Entry 4J7C (X-ray diffraction, 3.50 A resolution); this record covers chains C and D of the 10 polymer chains in the assembly.

Chain C (and D):
Molecule: Ktr system potassium uptake protein A
From: Bacillus subtilis
Notes: chain D of this document is another copy of the same molecule, construct and numbering; everything in this record applies to it too
Reference sequence: O32080 (KTRA_BACSU); numbering as in UniProt (aligned over 1-222)
Sequence (222 residues; each row starts with the number of its first residue):
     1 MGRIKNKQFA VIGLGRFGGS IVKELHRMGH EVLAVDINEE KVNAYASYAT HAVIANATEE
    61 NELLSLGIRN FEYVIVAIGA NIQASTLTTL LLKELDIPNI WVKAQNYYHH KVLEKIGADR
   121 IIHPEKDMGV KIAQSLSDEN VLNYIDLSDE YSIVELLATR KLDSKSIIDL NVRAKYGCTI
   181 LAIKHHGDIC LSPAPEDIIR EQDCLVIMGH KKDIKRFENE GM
Not modelled in the structure: 1-6 (chain D: 1-5)
Differences from the reference sequence: engineered mutation Val22 (Cys in O32080)
Residues lining bound ligands: ATP (adenosine-5'-triphosphate): Ile12, Gly13, Leu14, Gly15, Arg16, Phe17, Gly18, Val35, Asp36, Ile37, Asn38, Lys41, Ala55, Asn56, Ala57, Thr58, Ala77, Ile78, Gly79, Ala80, Ala84, Lys103, Glu125
UniProt features mapped onto this chain:
  - binding site (NAD(+)): Arg16, Asp36 to Asn38, Asn56, Ala57, Ile78 to Ala80, Lys103 to Gln105, His109, Glu125
What the authors report for this chain:
  - binding site for ATP: Arg16

Chain C / chain D interface:
Contacting residue pairs (94; chain C residue first):
  Phe9(C) - Leu136(D)
  Phe9(C) - Ser137(D)
  Arg16(C) - Arg16(D)
  Arg16(C) - Gly79(D)  hydrogen bond (side chain-backbone)
  Arg16(C) - Lys103(D)
  Arg16(C) - Gln105(D)
  Arg16(C) - Glu125(D)  salt bridge
  Phe17(C) - Glu125(D)
  Phe17(C) - Met128(D)
  Phe17(C) - Gly129(D)
  Ser20(C) - Lys126(D)  hydrogen bond (side chain-backbone)
  Ser20(C) - Gly129(D)
  Ser20(C) - Val130(D)
  Ile21(C) - Gly129(D)
  Ile21(C) - Leu136(D)  hydrophobic
  Glu24(C) - Val130(D)
  Glu24(C) - Ala133(D)
  Glu24(C) - Gln134(D)  hydrogen bond
  Leu25(C) - Ala133(D)
  Met28(C) - Gln134(D)  hydrogen bond
  Met28(C) - Ser137(D)
  Met28(C) - Lys215(D)
  His30(C) - Ser137(D)  hydrogen bond
  Tyr73(C) - Leu136(D)  hydrophobic
  Tyr73(C) - Glu139(D)
  Ile75(C) - Leu136(D)  hydrophobic
  Gly79(C) - Arg16(D)  hydrogen bond (backbone-side chain)
  Trp101(C) - Ile132(D)
  Trp101(C) - Leu136(D)  hydrophobic
  Lys103(C) - Arg16(D)
  Gln105(C) - Arg16(D)
  Arg120(C) - Ile132(D)
  Arg120(C) - Ser135(D)
  Ile122(C) - Ile132(D)  hydrophobic
  Pro124(C) - Met128(D)  hydrophobic
  Glu125(C) - Arg16(D)  salt bridge
  Glu125(C) - Phe17(D)
  Glu125(C) - Glu125(D)
  Lys126(C) - Ser20(D)  hydrogen bond (backbone-side chain)
  Asp127(C) - Met128(D)
  Met128(C) - Phe17(D)
  Met128(C) - Pro124(D)  hydrophobic
  Met128(C) - Asp127(D)
  Gly129(C) - Phe17(D)
  Gly129(C) - Ser20(D)
  Gly129(C) - Ile21(D)
  Val130(C) - Ser20(D)
  Val130(C) - Glu24(D)
  Ile132(C) - Trp101(D)
  Ile132(C) - Arg120(D)
  Ile132(C) - Ile122(D)  hydrophobic
  Ala133(C) - Glu24(D)
  Ala133(C) - Leu25(D)
  Gln134(C) - Glu24(D)  hydrogen bond
  Gln134(C) - Met28(D)  hydrogen bond
  Ser135(C) - Arg120(D)
  Leu136(C) - Phe9(D)
  Leu136(C) - Ile21(D)  hydrophobic
  Leu136(C) - Tyr73(D)  hydrophobic
  Leu136(C) - Ile75(D)  hydrophobic
  Leu136(C) - Trp101(D)  hydrophobic
  Ser137(C) - Phe9(D)
  Ser137(C) - Met28(D)
  Ser137(C) - His30(D)  hydrogen bond
  Glu139(C) - Tyr73(D)
  Asn143(C) - Ile145(D)
  Tyr144(C) - Ile145(D)
  Ile145(C) - Asn143(D)
  Ile145(C) - Tyr144(D)
  Ile145(C) - Ile145(D)  hydrophobic
  Leu147(C) - Lys184(D)
  Leu147(C) - Leu191(D)  hydrophobic
  Leu147(C) - Val206(D)  hydrophobic
  Ser148(C) - Lys184(D)
  Tyr151(C) - Ile189(D)  hydrophobic
  Tyr151(C) - Leu191(D)  hydrophobic
  Ile153(C) - Ile153(D)  hydrophobic
  Thr179(C) - Ser192(D)
  Leu181(C) - Leu181(D)  hydrophobic
  Leu181(C) - Met208(D)
  Ala182(C) - Met208(D)  hydrophobic
  Lys184(C) - Leu147(D)
  Lys184(C) - Ser148(D)
  Ile189(C) - Tyr151(D)  hydrophobic
  Leu191(C) - Tyr151(D)  hydrophobic
  Leu191(C) - Met208(D)  hydrophobic
  Leu191(C) - Gly209(D)
  Ser192(C) - Arg173(D)  hydrogen bond
  Val206(C) - Leu147(D)  hydrophobic
  Met208(C) - Leu181(D)
  Met208(C) - Ala182(D)  hydrophobic
  Met208(C) - Leu191(D)  hydrophobic
  Gly209(C) - Leu191(D)
  Lys215(C) - Met28(D)
Interface residues without a listed pair, chain C (54 interface residues in all): Ala80, Lys131, Leu142, Asp146, Glu155
Interface residues without a listed pair, chain D (54 interface residues in all): Ala80, Lys131, Leu142, Asp146, Glu155

Overview:
The chain C/chain D interface involves 54 residues from each chain; the contacts include 11 hydrogen bonds and
2 salt bridges. Polar contacts include Arg16(C)-Glu125(D), Arg16(C)-Gly79(D) and Ser20(C)-Lys126(D). Bound to
chain C: ATP. Curated annotation (UniProt) lists 14 NAD+-binding residues on chain C. The paper reports a
binding site for ATP at Arg16(C).
Both chains are Ktr system potassium uptake protein A (Bacillus subtilis). Entry 4J7C (KtrAB potassium
transporter from Bacillus subtilis) was determined by X-ray diffraction, deposited together with 4J90 and
4J91.
